8G00 - chains H and I of the 8 polymer chains in the assembly; structure by electron microscopy, 3.40 A resolution.

# Chain H
Protein: DNA-directed RNA polymerase subunit alpha
Source organism: Escherichia coli
Reference sequence: A0A5B9AW69 (A0A5B9AW69_ECOLX); residues 1-239 here = UniProt positions 1-239
Sequence (239 residues; numbered 1 to 239; the number before each row is that of its first residue):
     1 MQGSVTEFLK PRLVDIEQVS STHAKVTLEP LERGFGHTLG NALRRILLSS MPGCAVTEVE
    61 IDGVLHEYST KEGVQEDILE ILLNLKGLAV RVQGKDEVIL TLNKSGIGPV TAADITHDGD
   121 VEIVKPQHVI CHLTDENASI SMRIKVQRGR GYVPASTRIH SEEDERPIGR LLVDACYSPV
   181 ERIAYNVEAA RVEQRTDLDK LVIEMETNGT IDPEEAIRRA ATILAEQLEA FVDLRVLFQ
Not modelled in the structure: 1-4, 159-169, 235-239
Sequence notes: conflict V236 (Asp in A0A5B9AW69), L237 (Val in A0A5B9AW69), F238 (Arg in A0A5B9AW69)

# Chain I
Protein: DNA-directed RNA polymerase subunit beta
Source organism: Escherichia coli
Notes: EC 2.7.7.6
Reference sequence: P0A8V2 (RPOB_ECOLI); residues 1-1342 here = UniProt positions 1-1342
Sequence (1342 residues; numbered 1 to 1342; the number before each row is that of its first residue):
     1 MVYSYTEKKR IRKDFGKRPQ VLDVPYLLSI QLDSFQKFIE QDPEGQYGLE AAFRSVFPIQ
    61 SYSGNSELQY VSYRLGEPVF DVQECQIRGV TYSAPLRVKL RLVIYEREAP EGTVKDIKEQ
   121 EVYMGEIPLM TDNGTFVING TERVIVSQLH RSPGVFFDSD KGKTHSSGKV LYNARIIPYR
   181 GSWLDFEFDP KDNLFVRIDR RRKLPATIIL RALNYTTEQI LDLFFEKVIF EIRDNKLQME
   241 LVPERLRGET ASFDIEANGK VYVEKGRRIT ARHIRQLEKD DVKLIEVPVE YIAGKVVAKD
   301 YIDESTGELI CAANMELSLD LLAKLSQSGH KRIETLFTND LDHGPYISET LRVDPTNDRL
   361 SALVEIYRMM RPGEPPTREA AESLFENLFF SEDRYDLSAV GRMKFNRSLL REEIEGSGIL
   421 SKDDIIDVMK KLIDIRNGKG EVDDIDHLGN RRIRSVGEMA ENQFRVGLVR VERAVKERLS
   481 LGDLDTLMPQ DMINAKPISA AVKEFFGSSQ LSQFMDQNNP LSEITHKRRI SALGPGGLTR
   541 ERAGFEVRDV HPTHYGRVCP IETPEGPNIG LINSLSVYAQ TNEYGFLETP YRKVTDGVVT
   601 DEIHYLSAIE EGNYVIAQAN SNLDEEGHFV EDLVTCRSKG ESSLFSRDQV DYMDVSTQQV
   661 VSVGASLIPF LEHDDANRAL MGANMQRQAV PTLRADKPLV GTGMERAVAV DSGVTAVAKR
   721 GGVVQYVDAS RIVIKVNEDE MYPGEAGIDI YNLTKYTRSN QNTCINQMPC VSLGEPVERG
   781 DVLADGPSTD LGELALGQNM RVAFMPWNGY NFEDSILVSE RVVQEDRFTT IHIQELACVS
   841 RDTKLGPEEI TADIPNVGEA ALSKLDESGI VYIGAEVTGG DILVGKVTPK GETQLTPEEK
   901 LLRAIFGEKA SDVKDSSLRV PNGVSGTVID VQVFTRDGVE KDKRALEIEE MQLKQAKKDL
   961 SEELQILEAG LFSRIRAVLV AGGVEAEKLD KLPRDRWLEL GLTDEEKQNQ LEQLAEQYDE
  1021 LKHEFEKKLE AKRRKITQGD DLAPGVLKIV KVYLAVKRRI QPGDKMAGRH GNKGVISKIN
  1081 PIEDMPYDEN GTPVDIVLNP LGVPSRMNIG QILETHLGMA AKGIGDKINA MLKQQQEVAK
  1141 LREFIQRAYD LGADVRQKVD LSTFSDEEVM RLAENLRKGM PIATPVFDGA KEAEIKELLK
  1201 LGDLPTSGQI RLYDGRTGEQ FERPVTVGYM YMLKLNHLVD DKMHARSTGS YSLVTQQPLG
  1261 GKAQFGGQRF GEMEVWALEA YGAAYTLQEM LTVKSDDVNG RTKMYKNIVD GNHQMEPGMP
  1321 ESFNVLLKEI RSLGINIELE DE
Not modelled in the structure: 1, 891-914, 1342
Curated features (UniProtKB/Swiss-Prot):
  - modified residue (N6-acetyllysine): K1022, K1200
  - mutagenesis: I561 (I561S: Resistant to antibiotics salinamide A and B), I569 (I569S: Resistant to antibiotics salinamide A and B), A665 (A665E: Resistant to antibiotics salinamide A and B), D675 (D675A/G: Resistant to antibiotics salinamide A and B), N677 (N677H/K: Resistant to antibiotics salinamide A and B), L680 (L680M: Resistant to antibiotics salinamide A and B), E813 (E813K: Disrupts the enzyme's active center)

# Interface between chain H and chain I
Contacting residue pairs (9; chain H residue first):
  R33(H) with P1081(I); E1083(I), salt bridge
  G34(H) with E1083(I)
  H37(H) with D1084(I), salt bridge; R1216(I), hydrogen bond
  N41(H) with R1216(I); T1217(I), hydrogen bond (side chain-backbone)
  R44(H) with T1217(I)
  R45(H) with T1217(I), hydrogen bond (side chain-backbone)
Interface residues without a listed pair, chain H (7 interface residues in all): Y185
Interface residues without a listed pair, chain I (7 interface residues in all): E820, E1219

# In short
Chain H and chain I each contribute 7 residues to their interface, with 3 hydrogen bonds and 2 salt bridges.
Polar pairs include R33(H)-E1083(I), H37(H)-D1084(I) and H37(H)-R1216(I). Curated annotation (UniProt) lists 7
mutagenesis sites on chain I.
Here chain H is DNA-directed RNA polymerase subunit alpha and chain I is DNA-directed RNA polymerase subunit
beta, both from Escherichia coli. Entry 8G00 (Cryo-EM structure of 3DVA component 0 of Escherichia coli
que-PEC (paused elongation complex) RNA Polymerase minus ...) was determined by electron microscopy (same
publication as 8F3C, 8G1S, 8G2W, 8G4W, 8G7E and 8G8Z).
